Entry 2Y0D (X-ray diffraction, 2.80 A resolution); this record covers chains A and C of the 4 polymer chains in the assembly.

[Chain A (and C)]
Molecule: Udp-glucose dehydrogenase
Source organism: Burkholderia cepacia
Notes: EC 1.1.1.22; chain C of this document is another copy of the same molecule, construct and numbering; everything in this record applies to it too
Reference sequence: C9E261 (C9E261_BURCE); numbering as in UniProt (aligned over 1-470)
Amino-acid sequence (478 residues; numbered -7 to 470; the number before each row is that of its first residue; numbers below 1 keep their minus sign (His-7 is residue -7)):
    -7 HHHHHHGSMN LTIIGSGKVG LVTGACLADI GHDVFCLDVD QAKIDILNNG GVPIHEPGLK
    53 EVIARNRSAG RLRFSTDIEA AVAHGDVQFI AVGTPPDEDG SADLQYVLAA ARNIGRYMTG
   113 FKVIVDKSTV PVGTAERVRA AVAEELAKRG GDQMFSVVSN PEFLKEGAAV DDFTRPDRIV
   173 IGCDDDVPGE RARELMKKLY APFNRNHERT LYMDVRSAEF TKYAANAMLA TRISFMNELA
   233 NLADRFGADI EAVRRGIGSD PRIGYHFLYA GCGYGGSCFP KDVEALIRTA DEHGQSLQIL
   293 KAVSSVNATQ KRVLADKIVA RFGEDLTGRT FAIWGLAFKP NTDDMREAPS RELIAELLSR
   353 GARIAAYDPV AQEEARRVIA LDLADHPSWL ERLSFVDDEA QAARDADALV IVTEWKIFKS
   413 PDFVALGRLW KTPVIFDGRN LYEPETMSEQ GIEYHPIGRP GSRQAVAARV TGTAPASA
Unresolved in the structure: -7 to -1, 91-92, 457-470 (chain C: -7 to -1, 90-92, 454-470)
Construct notes: expression tag (-7 to 0); engineered mutation Lys10 (Tyr in C9E261)
Ligand contacts: uridine-5'-diphosphate-glucuronic acid (UGA): Lys10, Glu154, Phe155, Leu156, Lys157, Glu158, Lys214, Asn218, Ile225, Phe259, Leu260, Tyr261, Gly265, Tyr266, Gly267, Cys270, Phe271, Asp274, Phe330, Lys331, Arg431
What the authors report for this chain:
  - catalytic residues: Thr121, Lys214, Cys270, Asp274 (citing earlier work)

[Interface between chain A and chain C]
Residue-residue contacts (21):
  Asp21(A) with Lys408(C), salt bridge
  Ile22(A) with Ser412(C)
  Gly23(A) with Ser412(C)
  Arg63(A) with Ser412(C), hydrogen bond (side chain-backbone)
  Arg197(A) with Arg246(C), hydrogen bond (backbone-side chain); Arg247(C)
  Asn198(A) with Arg246(C), hydrogen bond; Tyr257(C); His258(C); Tyr261(C), hydrogen bond
  His199(A) with Tyr257(C)
  Arg246(A) with Arg197(C), hydrogen bond (side chain-backbone); Asn198(C), hydrogen bond
  Arg247(A) with Arg197(C)
  Tyr257(A) with Asn198(C); His199(C)
  His258(A) with Asn198(C)
  Tyr261(A) with Asn198(C)
  Lys408(A) with Asp21(C), salt bridge
  Ser412(A) with Gly23(C); Arg63(C), hydrogen bond (backbone-side chain)
Other interface residues (no listed pair), chain A (15 interface residues in all): Arg57
Other interface residues (no listed pair), chain C (15 interface residues in all): Ile22, Arg57

[Summary]
Chain A and chain C each contribute 15 residues to their interface; the contacts include 7 hydrogen bonds and
2 salt bridges. Polar contacts include Asp21(A)-Lys408(C), Arg63(A)-Ser412(C) and Arg197(A)-Arg246(C). Ligands
of chain A: uridine-5'-diphosphate-glucuronic acid. The paper reports catalytic residues Thr121(A), Lys214(A)
and Cys270(A) among others.
Chain A and chain C are both Udp-glucose dehydrogenase (Burkholderia cepacia); the structure, BceC mutation
Y10K, was determined by X-ray diffraction, deposited together with 2Y0C and 2Y0E.
